1GN4 - chains A and D of the 4 polymer chains in the assembly; structure by X-ray diffraction, 2.50 A resolution.

# Chain A (and D)
Name: Superoxide dismutase
Source organism: Mycobacterium tuberculosis
Notes: EC 1.15.1.1; chain D of this document is another copy of the same molecule, construct and numbering; everything in this record applies to it too
UniProtKB: P17670 (SODF_MYCTU); residue numbers follow UniProt; this construct covers 1-207
Chain sequence (207 residues; each row starts with the number of its first residue):
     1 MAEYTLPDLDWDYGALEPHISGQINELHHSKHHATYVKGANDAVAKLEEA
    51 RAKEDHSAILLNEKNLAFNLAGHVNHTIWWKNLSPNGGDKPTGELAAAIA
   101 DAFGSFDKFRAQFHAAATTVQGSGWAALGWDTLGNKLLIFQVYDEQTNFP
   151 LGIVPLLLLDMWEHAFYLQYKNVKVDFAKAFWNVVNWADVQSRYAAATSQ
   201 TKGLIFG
Disordered / not traced: 1, 200-207
Metal / ion sites: Mn2+: His28, His76, Asp160, His164

# How chain A and chain D interact
Pairs across the interface - 4 pairs, chain A then chain D:
  Ala58(A) with Leu61(D), hydrophobic
  Leu60(A) with Leu61(D), hydrophobic
  Leu61(A) with Leu60(D), hydrophobic; Leu61(D), hydrophobic
Also at the interface, not in a pair above, chain A (4 interface residues in all): Lys64
Also at the interface, not in a pair above, chain D (4 interface residues in all): Ala58, Lys64

# Summary
Chain A and chain D each contribute 4 residues to their interface. The Mn2+ site is built by His28(A),
His76(A), Asp160(A) and His164(A).
Both chains are Superoxide dismutase (Mycobacterium tuberculosis). Entry 1GN4 (H145E mutant of Mycobacterium
tuberculosis iron-superoxide dismutase) was determined by X-ray diffraction together with 1GN3 from the same
study.
